PDB entry 1DJY | X-ray diffraction, 2.80 A resolution | chain A

Chain A:
Name: Phosphoinositide-specific phospholipase C, isozyme DELTA1
Source organism: Rattus norvegicus
Notes: EC 3.1.4.11; engineered mutation(s): DELTA(1-132) DELETION VARIANT
UniProtKB: P10688 (PLCD1_RAT); numbering as in UniProt (aligned over 133-756)
Chain sequence (624 residues; row label = number of the first residue in the row):
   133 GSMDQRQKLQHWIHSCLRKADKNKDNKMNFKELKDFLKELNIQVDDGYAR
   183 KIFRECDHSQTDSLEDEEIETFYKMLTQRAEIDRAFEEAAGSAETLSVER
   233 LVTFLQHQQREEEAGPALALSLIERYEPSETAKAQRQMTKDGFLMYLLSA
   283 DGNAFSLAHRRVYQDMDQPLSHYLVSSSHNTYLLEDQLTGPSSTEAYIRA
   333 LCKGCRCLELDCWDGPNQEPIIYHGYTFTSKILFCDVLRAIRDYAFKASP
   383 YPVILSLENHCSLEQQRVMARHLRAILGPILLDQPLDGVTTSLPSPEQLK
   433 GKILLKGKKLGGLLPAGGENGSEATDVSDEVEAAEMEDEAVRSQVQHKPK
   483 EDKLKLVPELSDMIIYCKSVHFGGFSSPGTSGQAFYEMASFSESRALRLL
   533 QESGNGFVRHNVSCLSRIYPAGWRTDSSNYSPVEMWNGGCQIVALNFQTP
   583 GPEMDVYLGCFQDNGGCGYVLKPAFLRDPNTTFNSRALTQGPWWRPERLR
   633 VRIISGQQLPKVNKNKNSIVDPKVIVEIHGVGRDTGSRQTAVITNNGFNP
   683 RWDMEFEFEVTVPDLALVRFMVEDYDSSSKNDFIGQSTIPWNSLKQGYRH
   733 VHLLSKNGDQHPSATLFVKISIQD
Not modelled in the structure: 133-199, 443-486
Ion coordination: Ca2+ site 1: N312, E341, D343, E390 (together with D-myo-inositol-2,4,5-triphosphate); Ca2+ site 2: I651, D653, N677; Ca2+ site 3: D653, D706, Y707, D708
Small-molecule neighbours: D-myo-inositol-2,4,5-triphosphate (I2P): H311, N312, E341, D343, H356, S388, E390, K438, K440, S501, S522, R549, Y551
UniProt features mapped onto this chain:
  - active site: H311, H356
  - binding site (Ca(2+)): D153, N155, D157, K159, E164, D189, S191, T193, S195, E200, N312, E341, D343, E390, I651, D653, N677, D706, Y707, D708
  - binding site (substrate): K438, K440, S522, R549
  - modified residue: T457 (Phosphothreonine), S460 (Phosphoserine)
  - glycosylation: S191 (O-linked (GlcNAc) serine), T193 (O-linked (GlcNAc) threonine)
From the paper describing this entry:
  - Ca2+ coordination: N312, E341, D343, E390
  - binding site for D-myo-inositol-2,4,5-triphosphate: H311, N312, E341, E390
  - catalytic residues: H311, E341, H356, E390, H392 (proposed by the authors, not directly observed)
  - mutagenesis - H311A (1000-fold): decreased catalytic activity (citing earlier work)
  - specificity-determining residues: R549 (citing earlier work)
  - specificity-determining residues: E341 (proposed by the authors, not directly observed)

In short:
Ligands of chain A: D-myo-inositol-2,4,5-triphosphate. N312, E341, D343 and E390 coordinate Ca2+ site 1. I651,
D653 and N677 coordinate Ca2+ site 2. UniProt lists active-site residues H311 and H356, 20 Ca2+-binding
residues and 4 substrate-binding residues. From the paper: catalytic residues H311, E341 and H356 among
others; H311A reduces catalytic activity.
Chain A is Phosphoinositide-specific phospholipase C, isozyme DELTA1 (Rattus norvegicus); the structure,
Phosphoinositide-specific phospholipase C-DELTA1 from rat complexed with inositol-2,4,5-trisphosphate, was
determined by X-ray diffraction, deposited together with 1DJW, 1DJX and 1DJZ.
